PDB entry 5YCN | X-ray diffraction, 2.15 A resolution | chains A and B

== Chain A ==
Protein: Peroxisome proliferator-activated receptor gamma
From: Homo sapiens
Reference sequence: P37231 (PPARG_HUMAN); residues 195-477 here correspond to UniProt positions 223-505 (UniProt number = residue number + 28)
Chain sequence (283 residues; each row starts with the number of its first residue):
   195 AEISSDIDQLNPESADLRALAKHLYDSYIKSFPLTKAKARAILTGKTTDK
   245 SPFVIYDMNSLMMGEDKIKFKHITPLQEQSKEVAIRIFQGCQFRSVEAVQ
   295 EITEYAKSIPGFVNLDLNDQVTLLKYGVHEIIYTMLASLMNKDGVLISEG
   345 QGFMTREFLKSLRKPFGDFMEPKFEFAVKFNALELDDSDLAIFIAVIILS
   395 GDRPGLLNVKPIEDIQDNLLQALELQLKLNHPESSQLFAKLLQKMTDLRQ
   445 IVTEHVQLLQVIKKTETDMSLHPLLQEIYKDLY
Unresolved in the structure: 195-203, 262-272
Small-molecule neighbours: Lobeglitazone (8LX; (5S)-5-[[4-[2-[[6-(4-methoxyphenoxy)pyrimidin-4-yl]-methyl-amino]ethoxy]phenyl]methyl]-1,3-thiazolidine-2,4-dione): Ile249, Leu255, Glu259, Arg280, Ile281, Phe282, Gly284, Cys285, Gln286, Ser289, His323, Ile326, Tyr327, Leu330, Val339, Leu340, Ile341, Met348, Leu353, Phe363, Met364, His449, Leu453, Leu469, Tyr473
Swiss-Prot annotation at these positions:
  - motif: Pro467 to Asp475 (9aaTAD)
  - binding site (rosiglitazone): Gln286 to Ser289, His323, His449, Tyr473
  - cross-link: Lys224 (Glycyl lysine isopeptide (Lys-Gly) (interchain with G-Cter in ubiquitin))
Reported in the primary citation:
  - binding site for Lobeglitazone: Ile249, Leu255, Arg280, Ile281, Cys285, Ser289, His323, Ile341, Met348, His449, Tyr473
  - conformationally variable residues (side-chain flip): Arg280
  - post-translational modification sites: Ser245

== Chain B ==
Protein: Nuclear receptor coactivator 1
Notes: EC 2.3.1.48
Reference sequence: Q15788 (NCOA1_HUMAN); residue numbers follow UniProt; this construct covers 685-700
Chain sequence (16 residues; numbered 685 to 700; the number before each row is that of its first residue):
   685 ERHKILHRLLQEGSPS
Unresolved in the structure: 685, 697-700
Swiss-Prot annotation at these positions:
  - motif: Leu690 to Leu694 (LXXLL motif 4)
  - modified residue: Ser698 (Phosphoserine)
  - mutagenesis: Leu693 to Leu694 (Slightly affects interactions with steroid receptors. Abolishes interactions with steroid receptors; when associated with A-636; A-637; A-752 and A-753)

== Chain A / chain B interface ==
Residue-residue contacts - 19 pairs, chain A then chain B:
  Thr297(A) with Leu693(B)
  Glu298(A) with Leu693(B)
  Lys301(A) with Leu693(B), hydrogen bond (side chain-backbone); Leu694(B), hydrogen bond (side chain-backbone); Glu696(B)
  Phe306(A) with Leu694(B), hydrophobic
  Leu311(A) with His691(B); Gln695(B)
  Gln314(A) with Leu694(B)
  Val315(A) with His687(B); His691(B); Leu694(B), hydrophobic
  Leu318(A) with Leu694(B), hydrophobic
  Lys319(A) with His687(B), hydrogen bond
  Leu468(A) with Ile689(B)
  Glu471(A) with His687(B); Lys688(B), hydrogen bond (side chain-backbone); Ile689(B), hydrogen bond (side chain-backbone); Leu690(B), hydrogen bond (side chain-backbone)
Other interface residues (no listed pair), chain A (16 interface residues in all): Val293, Gln294, Asn312, Pro467, Ile472

== Summary ==
16 residues of chain A face 9 of chain B across their interface, with 6 hydrogen bonds. Among the polar pairs
are Lys301(A)-Leu693(B), Lys301(A)-Leu694(B) and Lys319(A)-His687(B). Chain A binds Lobeglitazone. The paper
reports a binding site for Lobeglitazone at Ile249(A), Leu255(A) and Arg280(A) among others; a modification
site at Ser245(A).
Here chain A is Peroxisome proliferator-activated receptor gamma (Homo sapiens) and chain B is Nuclear
receptor coactivator 1. Entry 5YCN (Human PPARgamma ligand binding domain complexed with Lobeglitazone) was
determined by X-ray diffraction together with 5YCP from the same study.
